6PR5 - chains A and G of the 8 polymer chains in the assembly; structure by electron microscopy, 3.30 A resolution.

Chain A:
Molecule: DNA-mediated transposase
From: Helicoverpa zea
UniProt: B0F0C5 (B0F0C5_HELZE); residue numbers follow UniProt; this construct covers 17-507
Sequence (497 residues; row label = number of the first residue in the row):
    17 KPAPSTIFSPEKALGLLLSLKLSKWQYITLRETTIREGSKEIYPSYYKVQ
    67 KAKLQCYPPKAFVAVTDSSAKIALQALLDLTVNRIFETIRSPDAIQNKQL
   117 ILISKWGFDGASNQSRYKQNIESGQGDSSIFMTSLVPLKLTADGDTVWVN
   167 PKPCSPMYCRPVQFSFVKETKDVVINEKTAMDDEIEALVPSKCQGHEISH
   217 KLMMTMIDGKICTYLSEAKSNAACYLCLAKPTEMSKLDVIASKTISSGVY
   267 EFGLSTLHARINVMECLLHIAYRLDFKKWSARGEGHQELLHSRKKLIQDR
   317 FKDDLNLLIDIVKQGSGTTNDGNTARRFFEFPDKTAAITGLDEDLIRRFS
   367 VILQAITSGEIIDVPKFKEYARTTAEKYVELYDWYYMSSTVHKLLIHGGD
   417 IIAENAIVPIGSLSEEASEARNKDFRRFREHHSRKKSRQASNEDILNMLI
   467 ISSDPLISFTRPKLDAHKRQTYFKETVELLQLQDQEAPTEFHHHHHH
Not modelled in the structure: 17-20, 501-513
Differences from the reference sequence: expression tag (508-513)
Ion coordination: Mg2+ site 1: Asp125, Glu185, Asp224 (shared with 1 residue of chain B); Mg2+ site 2: Asp125, Glu435 (shared with 2 residues of chain D); Zn2+: Cys240, Cys243, His408, His413
What the authors report for this chain:
  - binding site for the 30-nt DNA strand: Val328
  - catalytic residues: His274
  - Mg2+ coordination: Asp125, Asp224, Glu435
  - catalytic residues: Asp125, Asp224, Glu435 (citing earlier work)

Chain G:
Molecule: 16-nt DNA strand
Sequence (16 nucleotides; each row starts with the number of its first residue):
    17 CACGGTGGATCGAAAA

Interface between chain A and chain G:
Contacting residue pairs (20; chain A residue first):
  Ser39(A) - DT22(G)  hydrogen bond to the phosphate
  Ser39(A) - DG23(G)  phosphate contact
  Lys40(A) - DG23(G)  hydrogen bond to the phosphate
  Lys40(A) - DG24(G)  hydrogen bond to the base
  Lys40(A) - DA25(G)  base contact
  Trp41(A) - DG21(G)  phosphate contact
  Gln42(A) - DT22(G)  phosphate contact
  Tyr62(A) - DG24(G)  hydrogen bond to the phosphate
  Gln66(A) - DG24(G)  phosphate contact
  Lys69(A) - DG24(G)  salt bridge to the phosphate
  His447(A) - DT22(G)  sugar contact
  His448(A) - DT22(G)  phosphate contact
  His448(A) - DG23(G)  salt bridge to the phosphate
  Ser449(A) - DT22(G)  sugar contact
  Arg450(A) - DG23(G)  base contact
  Arg450(A) - DG24(G)  hydrogen bond to the sugar
  Lys451(A) - DT22(G)  hydrogen bond to the base
  Lys452(A) - DG23(G)  base contact
  Asp460(A) - DG23(G)  sugar contact
  Asp460(A) - DG24(G)  sugar contact
Other interface residues (no listed pair), chain A (15 interface residues in all): Tyr73

Summary:
15 residues of chain A face 5 of chain G across their interface; the contacts include 6 hydrogen bonds and 2
salt bridges. Among the polar pairs are Lys40(A)-DG24(G), Lys451(A)-DT22(G) and Arg450(A)-DG24(G). From the
paper: catalytic residues His274(A), Asp125(A) and Asp224(A) among others; a binding site for the 30-nt DNA
strand at Val328(A).
Here chain A is DNA-mediated transposase (Helicoverpa zea) and chain G is a 16-nt DNA strand. Entry 6PR5
(Cryo-EM structure of HzTransib strand transfer complex (STC)) was determined by electron microscopy,
deposited together with 6PQR, 6PQU, 6PQX and 6PQY.
